8DXO - chains D and E of the 7 polymer chains in the assembly; structure by electron microscopy, 3.60 A resolution.

[Chain D]
Molecule: Volume-regulated anion channel subunit LRRC8C, Volume-regulated anion channel subunit LRRC8A
Organism: Homo sapiens
UniProt: chimeric construct of Q8TDW0, Q8IWT6: residues 1-177 from Q8TDW0 (LRC8C_HUMAN) positions 1-183 (same numbers); residues 177-178 from Q8IWT6 positions 182-206 (offset varies); residues 178-802 from Q8TDW0 (LRC8C_HUMAN) positions 206-802 (same numbers)
Amino-acid sequence (825 residues; row label = number of the first residue in the row; note: 56 numbers in that range are skipped by the numbering (no residue carries them; nothing is unmodelled there); a row labelled like 177A-177Z holds insertion residues (177A, then the next letters in order)):
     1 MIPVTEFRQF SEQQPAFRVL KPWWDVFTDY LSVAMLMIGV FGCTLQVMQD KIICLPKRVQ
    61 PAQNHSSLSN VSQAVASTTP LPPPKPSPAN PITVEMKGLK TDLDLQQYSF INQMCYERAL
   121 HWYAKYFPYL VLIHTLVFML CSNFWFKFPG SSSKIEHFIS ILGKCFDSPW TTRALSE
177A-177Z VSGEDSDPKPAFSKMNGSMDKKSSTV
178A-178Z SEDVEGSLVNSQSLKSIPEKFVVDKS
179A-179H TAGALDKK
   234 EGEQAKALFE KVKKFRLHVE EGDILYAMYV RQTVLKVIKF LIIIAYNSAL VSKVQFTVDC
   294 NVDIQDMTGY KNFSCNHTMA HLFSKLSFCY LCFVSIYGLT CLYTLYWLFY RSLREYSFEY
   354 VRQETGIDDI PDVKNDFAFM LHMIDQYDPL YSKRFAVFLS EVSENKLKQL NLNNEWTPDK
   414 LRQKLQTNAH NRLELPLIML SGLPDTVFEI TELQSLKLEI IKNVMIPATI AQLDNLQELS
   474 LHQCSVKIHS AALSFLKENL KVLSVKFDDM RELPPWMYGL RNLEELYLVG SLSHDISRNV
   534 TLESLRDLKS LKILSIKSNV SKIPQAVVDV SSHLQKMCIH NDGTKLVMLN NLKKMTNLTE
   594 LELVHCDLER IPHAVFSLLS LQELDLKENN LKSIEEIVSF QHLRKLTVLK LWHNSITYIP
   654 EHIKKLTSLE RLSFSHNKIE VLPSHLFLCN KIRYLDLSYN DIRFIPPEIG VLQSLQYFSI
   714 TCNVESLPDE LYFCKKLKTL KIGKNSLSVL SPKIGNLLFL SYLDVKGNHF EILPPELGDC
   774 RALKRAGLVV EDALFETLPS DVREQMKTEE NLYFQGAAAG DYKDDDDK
Unresolved in the structure: 1-14, 60-94, 177A-177Z, 178A-178Z, 179A-179H, 406-821
Differences from the reference sequence: linker (178F); expression tag (803-821)
Disulfide bonds: Cys-54/Cys-308, Cys-115/Cys-293
UniProt features mapped onto this chain:
  - glycosylation (N-linked (GlcNAc...) asparagine): Asn-64, Asn-70
  - modified residue: Thr-177Y (Phosphothreonine), Ser-178A (Phosphoserine), Ser-178M (Phosphoserine), Ser-178P (Phosphoserine)

[Chain E]
Molecule: Volume-regulated anion channel subunit LRRC8C, Volume-regulated anion channel subunit LRRC8A
Organism: Homo sapiens
UniProt: chimeric construct of Q8TDW0, Q8IWT6: residues 1-176 from Q8TDW0 (LRC8C_HUMAN) positions 1-183 (same numbers); residues 176-177 from Q8IWT6 positions 182-206 (offset varies); residues 177-802 from Q8TDW0 (LRC8C_HUMAN) positions 206-802 (same numbers)
Amino-acid sequence (825 residues; row label = number of the first residue in the row; note: 54 numbers in that range are skipped by the numbering (no residue carries them; nothing is unmodelled there); a row labelled like 176A-176Z holds insertion residues (176A, then the next letters in order)):
     1 MIPVTEFRQF SEQQPAFRVL KPWWDVFTDY LSVAMLMIGV FGCTLQVMQD KIICLPKRVQ
    61 PAQNHSSLSN VSQAVASTTP LPPPKPSPAN PITVEMKGLK TDLDLQQYSF INQMCYERAL
   121 HWYAKYFPYL VLIHTLVFML CSNFWFKFPG SSSKIEHFIS ILGKCFDSPW TTRALS
176A-176Z EVSGEDSDPKPAFSKMNGSMDKKSST
177A-177Z VSEDVEGSLVNSQSLKSIPEKFVVDK
178A-178F STAGAL
   231 DKKEGEQAKA LFEKVKKFRL HVEEGDILYA MYVRQTVLKV IKFLIIIAYN SALVSKVQFT
   291 VDCNVDIQDM TGYKNFSCNH TMAHLFSKLS FCYLCFVSIY GLTCLYTLYW LFYRSLREYS
   351 FEYVRQETGI DDIPDVKNDF AFMLHMIDQY DPLYSKRFAV FLSEVSENKL KQLNLNNEWT
   411 PDKLRQKLQT NAHNRLELPL IMLSGLPDTV FEITELQSLK LEIIKNVMIP ATIAQLDNLQ
   471 ELSLHQCSVK IHSAALSFLK ENLKVLSVKF DDMRELPPWM YGLRNLEELY LVGSLSHDIS
   531 RNVTLESLRD LKSLKILSIK SNVSKIPQAV VDVSSHLQKM CIHNDGTKLV MLNNLKKMTN
   591 LTELELVHCD LERIPHAVFS LLSLQELDLK ENNLKSIEEI VSFQHLRKLT VLKLWHNSIT
   651 YIPEHIKKLT SLERLSFSHN KIEVLPSHLF LCNKIRYLDL SYNDIRFIPP EIGVLQSLQY
   711 FSITCNVESL PDELYFCKKL KTLKIGKNSL SVLSPKIGNL LFLSYLDVKG NHFEILPPEL
   771 GDCRALKRAG LVVEDALFET LPSDVREQMK TEENLYFQGA AAGDYKDDDD K
Unresolved in the structure: 1-15, 60-94, 176A-176Z, 177A-177Z, 178A-178F, 406-821
Differences from the reference sequence: linker (177G); expression tag (803-821)
Disulfide bonds: Cys-54/Cys-308, Cys-115/Cys-293
UniProt features mapped onto this chain:
  - glycosylation (N-linked (GlcNAc...) asparagine): Asn-64, Asn-70
  - modified residue: Thr-176Z (Phosphothreonine), Ser-177B (Phosphoserine), Ser-177N (Phosphoserine), Ser-177Q (Phosphoserine)

[How chain D and chain E interact]
Pairs across the interface - 34 pairs, chain D then chain E:
  Ile-53(D) / Phe-110(E)
  Ile-53(D) / Gln-113(E)
  Cys-54(D) / Gln-106(E)
  Leu-55(D) / Phe-110(E)  hydrophobic
  Pro-56(D) / Met-300(E)
  Arg-58(D) / Asp-299(E)
  Glu-95(D) / Arg-58(E)  salt bridge
  Met-96(D) / Arg-58(E)
  Met-96(D) / Gly-302(E)
  Met-96(D) / Tyr-303(E)  hydrophobic
  Lys-97(D) / Arg-58(E)
  Lys-97(D) / Gly-302(E)
  Lys-97(D) / Tyr-303(E)
  Gly-98(D) / Thr-101(E)
  Gly-98(D) / Tyr-303(E)  hydrogen bond (backbone-side chain)
  Leu-99(D) / Gln-107(E)
  Leu-99(D) / Thr-301(E)
  Thr-101(D) / Asp-104(E)  hydrogen bond
  Thr-101(D) / Gln-107(E)
  Tyr-108(D) / Asp-104(E)  hydrogen bond
  Tyr-108(D) / Gln-106(E)
  Asn-112(D) / Gln-106(E)  hydrogen bond
  Phe-289(D) / Gln-113(E)
  Phe-289(D) / Glu-117(E)
  Thr-290(D) / Arg-118(E)
  Ser-307(D) / Phe-110(E)
  Ser-307(D) / Met-300(E)
  Asn-309(D) / Phe-110(E)
  Asn-309(D) / Gln-113(E)
  Asn-309(D) / Met-114(E)
  Thr-311(D) / Gln-113(E)
  His-314(D) / Glu-117(E)  salt bridge
  Leu-315(D) / Tyr-126(E)
  Lys-318(D) / Tyr-126(E)
Also at the interface, not in a pair above, chain D (24 interface residues in all): Lys-57, Lys-100, Asp-102
Also at the interface, not in a pair above, chain E (20 interface residues in all): Lys-57, Asp-102, Leu-103, Lys-304

[Overview]
24 residues of chain D and 20 residues of chain E are in contact; the contacts include 4 hydrogen bonds and 2
salt bridges. Among the polar pairs are Glu-95(D)/Arg-58(E), His-314(D)/Glu-117(E) and Gly-98(D)/Tyr-303(E).
Chain D and chain E are both Volume-regulated anion channel subunit LRRC8C, Volume-regulated anion channel
subunit LRRC8A (Homo sapiens); the structure, Structure of LRRC8C-LRRC8A(IL125) Chimera, Class 2, was
determined by electron microscopy, deposited together with 8DXN, 8DXP, 8DXQ and 8DXR.
